Entry 5C4J (X-ray diffraction, 4.00 A resolution); this record covers chains A and I of the 13 polymer chains in the assembly.

Chain A:
Name: DNA-directed RNA polymerase II subunit RPB1
Organism: Saccharomyces cerevisiae (strain ATCC 204508 / S288c)
Notes: EC 2.7.7.6
UniProtKB: P04050 (RPB1_YEAST); residue numbers follow UniProt; this construct covers 1-1733
Amino-acid sequence (1733 residues; row label = number of the first residue in the row):
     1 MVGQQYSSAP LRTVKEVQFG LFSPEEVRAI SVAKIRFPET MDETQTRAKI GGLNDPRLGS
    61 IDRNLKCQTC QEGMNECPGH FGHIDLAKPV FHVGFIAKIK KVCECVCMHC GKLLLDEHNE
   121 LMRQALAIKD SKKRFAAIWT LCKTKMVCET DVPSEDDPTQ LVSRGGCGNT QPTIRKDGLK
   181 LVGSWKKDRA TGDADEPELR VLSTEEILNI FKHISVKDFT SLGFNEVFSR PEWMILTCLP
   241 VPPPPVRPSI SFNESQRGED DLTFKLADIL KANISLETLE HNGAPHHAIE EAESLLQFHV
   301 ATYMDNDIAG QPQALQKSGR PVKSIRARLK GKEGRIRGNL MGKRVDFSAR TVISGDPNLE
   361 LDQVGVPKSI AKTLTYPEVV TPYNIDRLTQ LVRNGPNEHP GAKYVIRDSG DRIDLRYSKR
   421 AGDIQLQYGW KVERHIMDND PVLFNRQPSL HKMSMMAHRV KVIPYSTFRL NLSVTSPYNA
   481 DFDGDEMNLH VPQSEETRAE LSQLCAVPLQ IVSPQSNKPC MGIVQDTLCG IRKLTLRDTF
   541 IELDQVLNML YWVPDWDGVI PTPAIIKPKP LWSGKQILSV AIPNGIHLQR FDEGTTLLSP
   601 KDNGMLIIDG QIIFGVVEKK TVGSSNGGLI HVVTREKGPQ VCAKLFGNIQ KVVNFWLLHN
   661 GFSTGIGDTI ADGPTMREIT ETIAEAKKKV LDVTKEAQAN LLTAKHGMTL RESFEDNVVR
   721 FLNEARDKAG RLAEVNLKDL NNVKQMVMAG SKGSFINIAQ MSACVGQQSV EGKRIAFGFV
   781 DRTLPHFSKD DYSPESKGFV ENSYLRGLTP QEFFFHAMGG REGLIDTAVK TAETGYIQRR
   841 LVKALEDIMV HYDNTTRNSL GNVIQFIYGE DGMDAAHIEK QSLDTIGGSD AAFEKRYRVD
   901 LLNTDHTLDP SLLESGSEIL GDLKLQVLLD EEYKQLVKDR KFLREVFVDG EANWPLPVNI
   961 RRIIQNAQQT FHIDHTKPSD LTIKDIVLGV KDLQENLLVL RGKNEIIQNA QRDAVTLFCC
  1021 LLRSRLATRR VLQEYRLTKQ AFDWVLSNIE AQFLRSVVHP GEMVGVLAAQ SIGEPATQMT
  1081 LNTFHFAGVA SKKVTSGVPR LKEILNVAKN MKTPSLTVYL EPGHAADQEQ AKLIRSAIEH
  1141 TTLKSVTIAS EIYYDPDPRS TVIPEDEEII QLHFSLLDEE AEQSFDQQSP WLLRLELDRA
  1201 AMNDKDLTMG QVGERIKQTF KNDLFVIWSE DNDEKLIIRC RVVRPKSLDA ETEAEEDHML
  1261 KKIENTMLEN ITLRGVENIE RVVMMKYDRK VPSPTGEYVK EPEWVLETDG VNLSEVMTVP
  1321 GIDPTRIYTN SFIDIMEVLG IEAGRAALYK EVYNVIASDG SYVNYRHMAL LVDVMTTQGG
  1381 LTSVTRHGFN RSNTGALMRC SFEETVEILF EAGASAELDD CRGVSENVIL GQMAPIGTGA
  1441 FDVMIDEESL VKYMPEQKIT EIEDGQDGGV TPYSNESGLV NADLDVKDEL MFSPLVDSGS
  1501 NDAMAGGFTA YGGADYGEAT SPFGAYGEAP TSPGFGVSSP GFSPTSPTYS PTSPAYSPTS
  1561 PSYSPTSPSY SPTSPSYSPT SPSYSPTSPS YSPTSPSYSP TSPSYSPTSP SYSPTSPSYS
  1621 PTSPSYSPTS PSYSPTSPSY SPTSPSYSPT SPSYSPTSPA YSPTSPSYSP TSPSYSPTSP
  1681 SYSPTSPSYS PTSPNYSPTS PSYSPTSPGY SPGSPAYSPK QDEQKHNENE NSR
Unresolved in the structure: 1, 35, 44-48, 83-84, 1244-1255, 1454-1733
Swiss-Prot annotation at these positions:
  - region: Pro248 to Asp260 (Lid loop), Asn306 to Lys323 (Rudder loop), Pro810 to Glu822 (Bridging helix)
  - binding site (Zn(2+)): Cys67, Cys70, Cys77, His80, Cys107, Cys110, Cys148, Cys167
  - binding site (Mg(2+)): Asp481, Asp483, Asp485
  - modified residue: Thr1471 (Phosphothreonine)
  - cross-link (Glycyl lysine isopeptide (Lys-Gly)): Lys695 (interchain with G-Cter in ubiquitin), Lys1246 (interchain with G-Cter in ubiquitin), Lys1350 (interchain with G-Cter in ubiquitin)
  - natural variant: Ser1653 to Pro1659 (deletion: In strain: A364A)
  - mutagenesis: Lys1246 (K1246R: Impairs ubiquitination during transcription stress)
Ion coordination: Zn2+ site 1 near Cys67 (its only coordinating residue here); Zn2+ site 2: Cys107, Cys110
Reported in the primary citation:
  - binding site for Non-template strand DNA: Lys100, Lys101, Lys143, Arg175, Lys317, Lys1102, Lys1109, Asn1110, His1387, Arg1391
  - binding site for the 9-nt RNA strand: Arg320
  - conformationally variable residues (loop rearrangement, side-chain flip): Gln1078 to Gly1097
  - contacts within the chain: Thr1095-Thr1113 (hydrogen bond)

Chain I:
Name: DNA-directed RNA polymerase II subunit RPB9
Organism: Saccharomyces cerevisiae (strain ATCC 204508 / S288c)
UniProtKB: P27999 (RPB9_YEAST); residue numbers follow UniProt; this construct covers 1-122
Amino-acid sequence (122 residues; numbered 1 to 122; the number before each row is that of its first residue):
     1 MTTFRFCRDC NNMLYPREDK ENNRLLFECR TCSYVEEAGS PLVYRHELIT NIGETAGVVQ
    61 DIGSDPTLPR SDRECPKCHS RENVFFQSQQ RRKDTSMVLF FVCLSCSHIF TSDQKNKRTQ
   121 FS
Unresolved in the structure: 1, 116-122
Swiss-Prot annotation at these positions:
  - zinc finger: Cys7 to Cys32 (C4-type), Ser71 to Thr111 (TFIIS-type)
  - binding site (Zn(2+)): Cys7, Cys10, Cys29, Cys32, Cys75, Cys78, Cys103, Cys106
  - modified residue: Ser40 (Phosphoserine)
Ion coordination: Zn2+ site 1: Cys7, Cys10, Cys29, Cys32; Zn2+ site 2 near Cys106 (its only coordinating residue here)

Chain A / chain I interface:
Contacting residue pairs - 63 pairs, chain A then chain I:
  Ala697(A) with Ser96(I); Met97(I)
  Gln698(A) with Met97(I); Val98(I); Leu99(I); Ser112(I), hydrogen bond (backbone-side chain)
  Ala699(A) with Asp113(I); Gln114(I), hydrogen bond (backbone-backbone)
  Asn700(A) with Ser96(I), hydrogen bond; Val98(I); Asp113(I); Lys115(I)
  Leu701(A) with Gln114(I)
  Thr709(A) with Lys93(I), hydrogen bond (side chain-backbone)
  Leu710(A) with Thr95(I); Ser96(I)
  Arg711(A) with Gln87(I), hydrogen bond; Lys93(I); Thr95(I), hydrogen bond; Met97(I)
  Glu712(A) with Lys93(I), salt bridge
  Phe714(A) with Met97(I), hydrophobic
  Asp781(A) with Arg91(I), salt bridge
  Ser788(A) with Thr67(I); Pro69(I)
  Lys789(A) with Thr67(I), hydrogen bond; Leu68(I); Pro69(I)
  Asp790(A) with Gln87(I), hydrogen bond
  Tyr792(A) with Gln87(I); Met97(I), hydrophobic
  Lys1144(A) with Leu48(I)
  Thr1147(A) with Leu48(I); Ile49(I)
  Ile1148(A) with Glu47(I); Leu48(I), hydrogen bond (backbone-backbone); Ile49(I), hydrogen bond (backbone-backbone)
  Ala1149(A) with Arg45(I); Glu47(I)
  Ser1150(A) with Tyr44(I); Arg45(I); His46(I), hydrogen bond (backbone-backbone); Glu47(I)
  Glu1151(A) with Leu42(I); Tyr44(I); Arg45(I), salt bridge
  Ile1152(A) with Leu42(I); Val43(I), hydrogen bond (backbone-backbone); Tyr44(I), hydrogen bond (backbone-backbone)
  Tyr1153(A) with Pro41(I), hydrophobic; Leu42(I), hydrophobic
  Tyr1154(A) with Glu18(I), hydrogen bond (side chain-backbone); Pro41(I)
  Pro1156(A) with Asn23(I)
  Val1162(A) with Pro41(I), hydrophobic
  Gln1188(A) with Lys20(I)
  Trp1191(A) with Leu25(I), hydrophobic; Val43(I), hydrophobic
  Glu1196(A) with Arg45(I), salt bridge
  Lys1261(A) with Tyr44(I)
  Glu1264(A) with Tyr44(I); His46(I), salt bridge
  Leu1268(A) with His46(I)
Interface residues without a listed pair, chain A (34 interface residues in all): Arg782, Asp1257
Interface residues without a listed pair, chain I (33 interface residues in all): Pro16, Arg24, Asp65, Arg92, Asp94

In short:
Chain A and chain I form an interface of 34 and 33 residues respectively, with 14 hydrogen bonds and 5 salt
bridges. Among the polar pairs are Glu712(A)-Lys93(I), Asp781(A)-Arg91(I) and Glu1151(A)-Arg45(I). The paper
reports a binding site for Non-template strand DNA at Lys100(A), Lys101(A) and Lys143(A) among others; a
binding site for the 9-nt RNA strand at Arg320(A).
Chain A is DNA-directed RNA polymerase II subunit RPB1 and chain I is DNA-directed RNA polymerase II subunit
RPB9, both from Saccharomyces cerevisiae (strain ATCC 204508 / S288c); the structure, Crystal structure of a
transcribing RNA Polymerase II complex reveals a complete transcription bubble, was determined by X-ray
diffraction, deposited together with 5C3E, 5C44, 5C4A and 5C4X.
